Entry 9NJY (X-ray diffraction, 1.58 A resolution); this record covers chains A and L of the 3 polymer chains in the assembly.

Chain A:
Name: Clumping factor A
Organism: Staphylococcus aureus
Reference sequence: Q99VJ4 (CLFA_STAAN); residues 228-529 here = UniProt positions 228-529
Amino-acid sequence (302 residues; each row starts with the number of its first residue):
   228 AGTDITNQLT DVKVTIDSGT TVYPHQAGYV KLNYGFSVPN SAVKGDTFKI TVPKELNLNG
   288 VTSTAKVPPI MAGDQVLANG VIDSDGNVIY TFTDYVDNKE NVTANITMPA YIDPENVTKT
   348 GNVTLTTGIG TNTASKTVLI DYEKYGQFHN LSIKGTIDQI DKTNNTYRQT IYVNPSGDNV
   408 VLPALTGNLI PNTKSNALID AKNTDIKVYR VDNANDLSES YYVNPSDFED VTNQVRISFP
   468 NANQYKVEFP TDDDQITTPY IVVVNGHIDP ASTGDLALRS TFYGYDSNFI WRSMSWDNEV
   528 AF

Chain L:
Name: Human antibody, light chain, antigen binding
Notes: antibody fragment or engineered binder
Amino-acid sequence (214 residues; each row starts with the number of its first residue):
     1 DIVMTQSPSS LSASVGDRVT ITCRASQSIT SYLNWYQQKP GKAPKLLIYA SSSLQSGVPS
    61 RFSGSGSGTD FTLTISSLQP EDFATFYCQE SYSTPPTFGQ GTKVEIKRTV AAPSVFIFPP
   121 SDEQLKSGTA SVVCLLNNFY PREAKVQWKV DNALQSGNSQ ESVTEQDSKD STYSLSSTLT
   181 LSKADYEKHK VYACEVTHQG LSSPVTKSFN RGEC
Unresolved in the structure: 214
Disulfide bonds: C23-C88, C134-C194

Interface between chain A and chain L:
Pairs across the interface - 7 pairs, chain A then chain L:
  N515(A) - S93(L)
  N515(A) - T94(L)  hydrogen bond (backbone-backbone)
  F516(A) - Y92(L)
  F516(A) - T94(L)
  I517(A) - Y92(L)
  I517(A) - S93(L)
  W518(A) - Y32(L)
Also at the interface, not in a pair above, chain A (5 interface residues in all): S514
Also at the interface, not in a pair above, chain L (5 interface residues in all): S91

Summary:
Chain A and chain L each contribute 5 residues to their interface; the contacts include 1 hydrogen bond. The
hydrogen-bonded pair N515(A)-T94(L) is a backbone contact.
Here chain A is Clumping factor A (Staphylococcus aureus) and chain L is Human antibody, light chain, antigen
binding. Entry 9NJY (Terminal two domains of ClfA002 with bound Fab of AZD7745) was determined by X-ray
diffraction.
